Entry 7V3G (electron microscopy, 3.30 A resolution); this record covers chains I and M of the 10 polymer chains in the assembly.

# Chain I
Molecule: Fab_C10_light_chain
Source organism: Homo sapiens
Sequence (127 residues; row label = number of the first residue in the row):
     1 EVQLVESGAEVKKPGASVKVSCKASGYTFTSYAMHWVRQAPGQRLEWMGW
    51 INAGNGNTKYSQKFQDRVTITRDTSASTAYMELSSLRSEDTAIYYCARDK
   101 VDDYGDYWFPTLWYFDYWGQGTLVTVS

# Chain M
Molecule: Fab_C10_heavy_chain
Source organism: Homo sapiens
Sequence (109 residues; numbered 2 to 110; the number before each row is that of its first residue):
     2 SALTQPASVSGSPGQSITISCTGTSSDVGGFNYVSWFQQHPGKAPKLMLY
    52 DVTSRPSGVSSRFSGSKSGNTASLTISGLQAEDEADYYCSSHTSRGTWVF
   102 GGGTKLTVL

# Chain I / chain M interface
Contacting residue pairs - 37 pairs, chain I then chain M:
  His35(I) - Trp99(M)
  Val37(I) - Phe101(M)  hydrophobic
  Gln39(I) - Gln40(M)  hydrogen bond
  Gln39(I) - Tyr89(M)  hydrogen bond
  Gln43(I) - Tyr89(M)  hydrogen bond (backbone-side chain)
  Arg44(I) - Ala3(M)
  Arg44(I) - Gly102(M)
  Leu45(I) - Tyr89(M)  hydrophobic
  Leu45(I) - Phe101(M)
  Trp47(I) - Thr98(M)
  Trp47(I) - Trp99(M)
  Trp47(I) - Phe101(M)  hydrophobic
  Ile51(I) - Trp99(M)  hydrophobic
  Lys59(I) - Arg96(M)
  Tyr95(I) - Gln40(M)  hydrogen bond
  Tyr95(I) - Pro46(M)
  Tyr107(I) - Trp99(M)
  Pro110(I) - Tyr34(M)  hydrogen bond (backbone-side chain)
  Pro110(I) - His93(M)
  Pro110(I) - Trp99(M)  hydrophobic
  Thr111(I) - Tyr34(M)
  Leu112(I) - Tyr34(M)  hydrophobic
  Leu112(I) - Asp52(M)
  Trp113(I) - Tyr51(M)  hydrophobic
  Tyr114(I) - Ser36(M)  hydrogen bond (side chain-backbone)
  Tyr114(I) - Leu48(M)
  Tyr114(I) - Ser91(M)  hydrogen bond
  Tyr114(I) - Ser92(M)  hydrogen bond (side chain-backbone)
  Tyr114(I) - Trp99(M)
  Phe115(I) - Phe38(M)  hydrophobic
  Phe115(I) - Leu48(M)
  Phe115(I) - Phe101(M)  hydrophobic
  Asp116(I) - Leu48(M)
  Trp118(I) - Phe38(M)  hydrophobic
  Trp118(I) - Pro46(M)
  Gly119(I) - Ala45(M)
  Gln120(I) - Ala45(M)
Other interface residues (no listed pair), chain I (22 interface residues in all): Phe109
Other interface residues (no listed pair), chain M (22 interface residues in all): Val35, Gly97, Gly103

# In short
The chain I/chain M interface involves 22 residues from each chain, with 8 hydrogen bonds. Polar pairs include
Gln39(I)-Gln40(M), Gln39(I)-Tyr89(M) and Gln43(I)-Tyr89(M).
Chain I is Fab_C10_light_chain and chain M is Fab_C10_heavy_chain, both from Homo sapiens; the structure,
DENV2_NGC_Fab_C10 28degrees (2Fab:3E), was determined by electron microscopy (same publication as 7V3F, 7V3H,
7V3I and 7V3J).
